4DHY - chain A; structure by X-ray diffraction, 2.38 A resolution.

== Chain A ==
Name: Glucokinase
Organism: Homo sapiens
Notes: EC 2.7.1.2
UniProtKB: P35557 (HXK4_HUMAN); numbering as in UniProt (aligned over 12-465)
Sequence (469 residues; each row starts with the number of its first residue; numbers below 1 keep their minus sign (Met-3 is residue -3)):
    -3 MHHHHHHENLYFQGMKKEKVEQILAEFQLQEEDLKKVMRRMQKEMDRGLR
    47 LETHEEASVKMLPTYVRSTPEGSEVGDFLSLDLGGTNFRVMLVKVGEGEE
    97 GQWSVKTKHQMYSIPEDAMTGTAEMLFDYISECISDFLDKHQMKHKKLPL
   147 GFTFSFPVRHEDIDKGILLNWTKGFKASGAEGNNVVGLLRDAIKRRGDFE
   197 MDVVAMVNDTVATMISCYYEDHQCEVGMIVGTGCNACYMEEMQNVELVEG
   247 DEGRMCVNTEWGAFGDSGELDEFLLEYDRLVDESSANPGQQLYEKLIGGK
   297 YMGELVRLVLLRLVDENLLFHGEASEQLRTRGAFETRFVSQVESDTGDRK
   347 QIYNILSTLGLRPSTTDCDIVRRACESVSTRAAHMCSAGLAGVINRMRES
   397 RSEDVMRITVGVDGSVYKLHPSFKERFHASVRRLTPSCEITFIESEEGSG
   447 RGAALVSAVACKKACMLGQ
Not modelled in the structure: -3 to 3, 93-99, 459-465
Sequence notes: expression tag (-3 to 11)
UniProt features mapped onto this chain:
  - binding site (ATP): Asp78 to Asn83, Thr228, Gly295, Lys296, Thr332 to Ser336, Ser411 to Leu415
  - binding site (substrate): Ser151, Phe152, Thr168, Lys169, Asn204, Asp205, Asn231, Glu256, Glu290
  - natural variant: Val16 (V16E: In MODY2), Ile19 (I19N: In MODY2), Leu20 (L20P: In MODY2), Arg36 (R36W: In MODY2), Glu40 (E40K: In PNDM1), Arg43 (R43C: In PNDM1; R43H: In MODY2; R43S: In MODY2), Gly44 (G44S: In MODY2), His50 (H50D: In PNDM1), Ala53 (A53S: In MODY2), Tyr61 to Gln465 (deletion: In MODY2), Tyr61 (Y61S: In MODY2), Thr65 (T65I: In HHF3), 89 further natural variant entries in UniProt
  - mutagenesis: Ser64 (S64P: Increased glucokinase activity based on measure of catalytic efficiency. Increased affinity for glucose), Glu177 (E177K: Small change in glucokinase activity), Met197 (M197V: Increased glucokinase activity based on measure of catalytic efficiency. Increased affinity for glucose), Ile211 (I211F: Increased glucokinase activity based on measure of catalytic efficiency. Increased affinity for glucose), Tyr214 (Y214A: Increased glucokinase activity based on measure of catalytic efficiency. Increased affinity for glucose. No effect on affinity for ATP), Tyr215 (Y215A: Increased glucokinase activity based on measure of catalytic efficiency. Increased affinity for glucose. Loss of inhibition by GCKR. No effect on affinity for ATP), Glu256 (E256A: Inactive enzyme with no glucokinase activity), Lys414 (K414A: Small change in glucokinase activity), Ser453 (S453A: Increased glucokinase activity based on measure of catalytic efficiency. Increased affinity for glucose)
Ion coordination: Na+: Met238, Val241, Val244, Gly246
Residues lining bound ligands:
  - alpha-D-glucopyranose (GLC): Ser151, Phe152, Pro153, Thr168, Lys169, Asn204, Asp205, Thr206, Ile225, Gly229, Cys230, Asn231, Glu256, Gln287, Glu290
  - glucose (S41; N,N-dimethyl-5-({2-methyl-6-[(5-methylpyrazin-2-yl)carbamoyl]-1-benzofuran-4-yl}oxy)pyrimidine-2-carboxamide): Tyr61, Val62, Arg63, Ser64, Thr65, Ser69, Val91, Ile159, Met210, Ile211, Tyr214, Tyr215, Cys220, Glu221, Met235, Leu451, Val452, Ala454, Val455, Ala456
What the authors report for this chain:
  - binding site for glucose: Tyr214
  - disease-associated variants - Y214C: increased catalytic activity (citing earlier work)
  - mutagenesis - T65I, Y214C (Kd 2.1 mm): increased binding to alpha-D-glucopyranose (citing earlier work)
  - mutagenesis - T65I: decreased catalytic activity (citing earlier work)

== Overview ==
Bound to chain A: alpha-D-glucopyranose and glucose. The Na+ site is built by Met238, Val241, Val244 and
Gly246. UniProt lists 19 ATP-binding residues, 9 substrate-binding residues and 9 mutagenesis sites. From the
paper: a binding site for glucose at Tyr214; T65I and Y214C increase binding to alpha-D-glucopyranose.
Chain A is Glucokinase (Homo sapiens); the structure, Crystal structure of human glucokinase in complex with
glucose and activator, was determined by X-ray diffraction, deposited together with 3VEV, 3VEY and 3VF6.
